PDB entry 8RO1 | electron microscopy, 3.00 A resolution | chains 6 and A of the 49 polymer chains in the assembly

Chain 6:
Molecule: U6 snRNA
From: Caenorhabditis elegans
Sequence (101 nucleotides; row label = number of the first residue in the row):
     1 GUUCUUCCGA GAACAUAUAC UAAAAUUGGA ACAAUACAGA GAAGAUUAGC AUGGCCCCUG
    61 CGCAAGGAUG ACACGCAAAU UCGUGAAGCG UUCCAAAUUU U
Metal / ion sites: Mg2+ site 1: A43, U47; Mg2+ site 2: A48, G49, U69; Mg2+ site 3: C50, G66 (shared with Gln667(A) of chain A); Mg2+ site 4: G67, U69; Mg2+ site 5: U69, G70; Mg2+ site 6 near G70 (its only coordinating residue here)

Chain A:
Name: Pre-mRNA-splicing factor 8 homolog
From: Caenorhabditis elegans
UniProt: P34369 (PRP8_CAEEL); numbering as in UniProt (aligned over 1-2329)
Sequence (2329 residues; numbered 1 to 2329; the number before each row is that of its first residue):
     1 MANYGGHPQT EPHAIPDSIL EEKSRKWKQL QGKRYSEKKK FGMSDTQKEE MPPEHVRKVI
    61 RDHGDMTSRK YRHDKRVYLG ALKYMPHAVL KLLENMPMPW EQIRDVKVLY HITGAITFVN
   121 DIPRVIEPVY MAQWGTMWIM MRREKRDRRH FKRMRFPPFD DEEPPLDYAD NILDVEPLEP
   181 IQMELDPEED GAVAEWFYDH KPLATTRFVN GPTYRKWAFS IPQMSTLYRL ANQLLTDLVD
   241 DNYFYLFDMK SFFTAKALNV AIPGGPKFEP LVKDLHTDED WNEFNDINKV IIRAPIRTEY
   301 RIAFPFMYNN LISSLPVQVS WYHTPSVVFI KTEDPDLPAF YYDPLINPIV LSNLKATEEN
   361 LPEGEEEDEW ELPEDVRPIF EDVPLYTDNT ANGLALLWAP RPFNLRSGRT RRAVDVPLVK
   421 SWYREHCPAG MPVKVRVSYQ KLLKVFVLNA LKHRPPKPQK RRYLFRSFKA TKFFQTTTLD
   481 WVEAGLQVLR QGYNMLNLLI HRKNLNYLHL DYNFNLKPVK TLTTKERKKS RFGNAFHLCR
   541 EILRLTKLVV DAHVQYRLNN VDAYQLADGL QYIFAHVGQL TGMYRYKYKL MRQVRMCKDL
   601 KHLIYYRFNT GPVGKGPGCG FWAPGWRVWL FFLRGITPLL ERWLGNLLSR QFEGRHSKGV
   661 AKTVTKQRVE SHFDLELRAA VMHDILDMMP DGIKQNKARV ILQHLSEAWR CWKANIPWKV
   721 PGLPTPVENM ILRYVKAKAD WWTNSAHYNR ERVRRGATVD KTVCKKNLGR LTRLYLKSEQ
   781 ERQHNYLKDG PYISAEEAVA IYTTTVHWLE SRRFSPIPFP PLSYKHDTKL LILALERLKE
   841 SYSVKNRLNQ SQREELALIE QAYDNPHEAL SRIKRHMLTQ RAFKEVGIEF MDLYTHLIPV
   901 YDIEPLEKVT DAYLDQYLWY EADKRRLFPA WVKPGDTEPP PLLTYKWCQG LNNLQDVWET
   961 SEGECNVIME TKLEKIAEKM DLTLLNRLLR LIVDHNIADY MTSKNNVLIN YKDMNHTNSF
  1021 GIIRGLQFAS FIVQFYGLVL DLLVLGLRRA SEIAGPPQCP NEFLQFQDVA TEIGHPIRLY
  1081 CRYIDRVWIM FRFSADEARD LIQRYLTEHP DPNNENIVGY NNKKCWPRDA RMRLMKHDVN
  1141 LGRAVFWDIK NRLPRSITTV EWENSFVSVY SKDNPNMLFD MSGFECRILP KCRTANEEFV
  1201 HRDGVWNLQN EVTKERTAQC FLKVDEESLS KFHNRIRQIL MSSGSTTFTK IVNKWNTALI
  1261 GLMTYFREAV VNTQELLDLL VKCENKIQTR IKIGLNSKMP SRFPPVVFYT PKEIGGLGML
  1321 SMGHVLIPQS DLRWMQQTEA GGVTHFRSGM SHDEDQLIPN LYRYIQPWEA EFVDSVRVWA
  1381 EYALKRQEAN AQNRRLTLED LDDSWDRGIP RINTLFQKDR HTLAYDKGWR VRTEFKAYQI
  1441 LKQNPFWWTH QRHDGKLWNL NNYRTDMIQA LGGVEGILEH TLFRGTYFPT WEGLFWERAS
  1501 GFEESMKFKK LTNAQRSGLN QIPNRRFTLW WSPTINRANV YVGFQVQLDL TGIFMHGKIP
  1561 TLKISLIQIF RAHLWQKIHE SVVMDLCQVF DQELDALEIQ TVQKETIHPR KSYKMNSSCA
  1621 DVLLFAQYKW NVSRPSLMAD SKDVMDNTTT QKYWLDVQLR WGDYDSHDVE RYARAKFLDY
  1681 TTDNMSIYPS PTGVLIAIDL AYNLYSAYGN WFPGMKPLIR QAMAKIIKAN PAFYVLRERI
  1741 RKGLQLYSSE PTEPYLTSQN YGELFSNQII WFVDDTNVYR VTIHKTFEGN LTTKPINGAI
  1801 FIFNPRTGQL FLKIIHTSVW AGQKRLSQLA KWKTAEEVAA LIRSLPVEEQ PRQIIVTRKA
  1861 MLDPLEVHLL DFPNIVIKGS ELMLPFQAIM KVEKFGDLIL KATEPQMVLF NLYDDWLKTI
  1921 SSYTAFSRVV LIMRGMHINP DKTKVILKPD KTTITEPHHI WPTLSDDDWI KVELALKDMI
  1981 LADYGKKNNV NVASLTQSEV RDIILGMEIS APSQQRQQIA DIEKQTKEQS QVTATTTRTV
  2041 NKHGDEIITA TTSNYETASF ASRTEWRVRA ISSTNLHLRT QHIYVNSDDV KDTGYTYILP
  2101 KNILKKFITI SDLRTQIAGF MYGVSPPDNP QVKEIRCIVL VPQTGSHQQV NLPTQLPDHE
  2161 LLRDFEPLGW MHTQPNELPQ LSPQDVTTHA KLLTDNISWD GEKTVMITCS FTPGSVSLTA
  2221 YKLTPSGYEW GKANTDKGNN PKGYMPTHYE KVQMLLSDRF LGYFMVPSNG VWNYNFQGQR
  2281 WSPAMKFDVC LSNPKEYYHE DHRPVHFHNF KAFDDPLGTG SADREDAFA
Not modelled in the structure: 1-16, 1349-1356, 1751-1759, 2016-2329
Metal / ion sites: Mg2+: Gln667 (shared with C50(6), G66(6) of chain 6)
Ligand contacts: inositol hexakisphosphate (IHP): Arg153, Lys434, Tyr572, His576, Lys598, Lys601, His602, Tyr605, Asn609, Lys615, Gly616
Swiss-Prot annotation at these positions:
  - region: Met1506 to Leu1519 (Important for branch point selection)

Chain 6 / chain A interface:
Pairs across the interface - 48 pairs, chain 6 then chain A:
  A13(6) with Gln29(A), phosphate contact
  A15(6) with Lys38(A), salt bridge to the phosphate
  A24(6) with Lys70(A), salt bridge to the phosphate
  A31(6) with Lys529(A), phosphate contact
  C32(6) with Lys529(A), salt bridge to the phosphate
  A33(6) with Lys520(A), salt bridge to the phosphate
  C50(6) with Gln667(A), hydrogen bond to the sugar; Arg668(A), sugar contact; Ser671(A), hydrogen bond to the sugar
  A51(6) with Arg668(A), salt bridge to the phosphate; Ser671(A), hydrogen bond to the sugar; Leu675(A), sugar contact
  U52(6) with Leu675(A), sugar contact
  C56(6) with Lys658(A), salt bridge to the phosphate
  C57(6) with Lys658(A), salt bridge to the phosphate
  C58(6) with Arg655(A), salt bridge to the phosphate
  U59(6) with Lys503(A), salt bridge to the phosphate; Lys528(A), sugar contact; Lys529(A), sugar contact; Arg531(A), hydrogen bond to the sugar; Arg655(A), salt bridge to the phosphate
  G60(6) with Lys503(A), salt bridge to the phosphate; Arg531(A), hydrogen bond to the sugar; Phe532(A), phosphate contact; Arg650(A), salt bridge to the phosphate; Arg655(A), hydrogen bond to the base; Ser657(A), hydrogen bond to the base
  C61(6) with Phe532(A), phosphate contact; Asn534(A), base contact; Ala535(A), hydrogen bond to the phosphate; Trp643(A), stacking on the base; Asn646(A), hydrogen bond to the sugar; Leu647(A), phosphate contact; Arg650(A), salt bridge to the phosphate
  G62(6) with Asn646(A), phosphate contact; Arg650(A), salt bridge to the phosphate
  C63(6) with Ser657(A), phosphate contact; Val660(A), phosphate contact; Ala661(A), sugar contact; Thr663(A), phosphate contact
  A64(6) with Lys662(A), salt bridge to the phosphate; Thr663(A), hydrogen bond to the phosphate; Arg668(A), salt bridge to the phosphate
  A65(6) with Thr665(A), phosphate contact; Gln667(A), hydrogen bond to the phosphate; Arg668(A), salt bridge to the phosphate
  G67(6) with Lys528(A), hydrogen bond to the phosphate
  A68(6) with Lys528(A), salt bridge to the phosphate
Also at the interface, not in a pair above, chain 6 (29 interface residues in all): A12, C14, U16, A19, U47, A48, C55, G66
Also at the interface, not in a pair above, chain A (34 interface residues in all): Arg25, Lys33, Lys472, Glu526, Gly533, Phe536, Ala1514

In short:
The interface between chain 6 and chain A involves 29 residues on one side and 34 on the other, with 12
hydrogen bonds, 18 salt bridges and 1 aromatic stacking contact. Among the polar pairs are G60(6)-Arg655(A),
G60(6)-Ser657(A) and C50(6)-Gln667(A). Chain A binds inositol hexakisphosphate.
Here chain 6 is U6 snRNA and chain A is Pre-mRNA-splicing factor 8 homolog, both from Caenorhabditis elegans.
Entry 8RO1 (Structure of the C. elegans Intron Lariat Spliceosome double-primed for disassembly (ILS'')) was
determined by electron microscopy.
